PDB entry 8WZB | electron microscopy, 3.28 A resolution | chains B and E of the 11 polymer chains in the assembly

# Chain B
Molecule: DnaJ homolog subfamily B member 13
From: Mus musculus
UniProt: Q80Y75 (DJB13_MOUSE); numbering as in UniProt (aligned over 1-316)
Amino-acid sequence (349 residues; numbered -32 to 316; the number before each row is that of its first residue; numbers below 1 keep their minus sign (Met-32 is residue -32)):
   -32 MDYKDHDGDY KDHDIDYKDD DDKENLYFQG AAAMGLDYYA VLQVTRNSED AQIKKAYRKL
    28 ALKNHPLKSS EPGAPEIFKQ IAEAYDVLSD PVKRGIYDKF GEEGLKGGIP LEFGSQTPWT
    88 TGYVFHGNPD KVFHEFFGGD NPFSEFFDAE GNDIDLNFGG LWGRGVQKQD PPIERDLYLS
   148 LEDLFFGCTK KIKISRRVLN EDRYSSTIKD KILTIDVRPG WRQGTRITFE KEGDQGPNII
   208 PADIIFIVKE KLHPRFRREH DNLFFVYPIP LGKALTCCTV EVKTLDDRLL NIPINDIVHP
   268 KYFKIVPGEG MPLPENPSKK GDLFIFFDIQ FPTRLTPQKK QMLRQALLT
Disordered / not traced: -32 to 135
Construct notes: initiating methionine (-32); expression tag (-31 to 0)
What the authors report for this chain:
  - disease-associated variants - M278R: decreased stability (proposed by the authors, not directly observed)
  - self-association interface (contacts with another copy of this molecule): Met309
  - contacts within the chain: Arg225-Met278
  - disease-associated variants - M309I: decreased stability (citing earlier work)

# Chain E
Molecule: Nucleoside diphosphate kinase homolog 5
From: Mus musculus
UniProt: Q99MH5 (NDK5_MOUSE); residues 1-211 here = UniProt positions 1-211
Amino-acid sequence (225 residues; numbered -13 to 211; the number before each row is that of its first residue; numbers below 1 keep their minus sign (Met-13 is residue -13)):
   -13 MEQKLISEED LGSGMEVSMP LPQIYVEKTL ALIKPDVVDK EEEIQDIILG SGFTIIQRRK
    47 LHLSPEHCSN FYVEQYGKMF FPNLTAYMSS GPLVAMILAR HKAISYWKEL MGPSNSLVAK
   107 ETHPDSLRAI YGTDELRNAL HGSNDFAASE REIRFMFPAV IIEPIPIGQA AKDYINLYVA
   167 PTLLQGLTEL CKEKPPDPYL WLADWLMKNN PNKPKLCHFP VTEEP
Disordered / not traced: -13 to 4, 206-211
Construct notes: initiating methionine (-13); expression tag (-12 to 0)

# How chain B and chain E interact
Contacting residue pairs (22; chain B residue first):
  Thr156(B) with Glu52(E); His53(E), hydrogen bond
  Lys158(B) with Glu52(E); Asn56(E), hydrogen bond
  Ile182(B) with Lys199(E)
  Asp183(B) with Lys199(E), salt bridge
  Trp188(B) with Leu202(E); His204(E)
  Gly191(B) with Phe205(E)
  Thr192(B) with Cys203(E); Phe205(E)
  Arg193(B) with Lys201(E); Cys203(E), hydrogen bond (backbone-backbone); Phe205(E)
  Ile194(B) with Pro200(E), hydrophobic; Lys201(E); Leu202(E), hydrophobic
  Thr195(B) with Pro200(E); Lys201(E)
  Phe196(B) with Pro200(E), hydrophobic
  Glu197(B) with Lys201(E), salt bridge
  Pro281(B) with His204(E)
Interface residues without a listed pair, chain B (17 interface residues in all): Lys157, Thr181, Arg185, Arg189
Interface residues without a listed pair, chain E (11 interface residues in all): Met193
The authors on this interface:
  - interface residues, chain B: Arg189(B)

# In short
Chain B and chain E form an interface of 17 and 11 residues respectively; the contacts include 3 hydrogen
bonds and 2 salt bridges. Polar contacts include Asp183(B)-Lys199(E), Glu197(B)-Lys201(E) and
Thr156(B)-His53(E). From the paper: M278R and M309I of chain B reduce stability; the interface residue
Arg189(B).
Here chain B is DnaJ homolog subfamily B member 13 and chain E is Nucleoside diphosphate kinase homolog 5,
both from Mus musculus. Entry 8WZB (RS head-neck monomer) was determined by electron microscopy together with
8X2U from the same study.
